PDB entry 6UD3 | electron microscopy, 3.50 A resolution | chains E and D of the 5 polymer chains in the assembly

[Chain E (and D)]
Protein: Glycine receptor subunit alphaZ1
Source organism: Danio rerio
Notes: chain D of this document is another copy of the same molecule, construct and numbering; everything in this record applies to it too
UniProt: O93430 (GLRA1_DANRE); residues 1-444 here = UniProt positions 1-444
Sequence (459 residues; each row starts with the number of its first residue):
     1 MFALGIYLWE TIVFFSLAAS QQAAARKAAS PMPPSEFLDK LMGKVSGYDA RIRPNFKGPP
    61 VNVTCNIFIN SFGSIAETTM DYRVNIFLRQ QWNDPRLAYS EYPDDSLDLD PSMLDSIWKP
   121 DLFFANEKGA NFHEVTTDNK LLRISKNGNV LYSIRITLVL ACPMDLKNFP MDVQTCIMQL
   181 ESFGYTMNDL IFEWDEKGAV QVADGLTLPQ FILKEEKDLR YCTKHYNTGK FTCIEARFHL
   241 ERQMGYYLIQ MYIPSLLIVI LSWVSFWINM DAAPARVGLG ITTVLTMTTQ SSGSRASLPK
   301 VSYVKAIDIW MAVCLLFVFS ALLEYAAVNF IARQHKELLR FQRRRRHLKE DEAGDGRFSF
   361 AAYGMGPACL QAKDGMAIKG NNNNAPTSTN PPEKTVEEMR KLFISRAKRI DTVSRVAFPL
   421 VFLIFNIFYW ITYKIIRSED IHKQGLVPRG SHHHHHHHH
Unresolved in the structure: 1-30, 340-398, 442-459
Construct notes: expression tag (445-459)
Small-molecule neighbours:
  - glycine (GLY), molecule 1: Arg89, Leu141, Ser153
  - glycine (GLY), molecule 2: Phe183, Tyr226, Asn227, Thr228, Phe231
  - N-acetylglucosamine (NAG; 2-acetamido-2-deoxy-beta-D-glucopyranose): Pro59, Pro60, Val61, Asn62
UniProt features mapped onto this chain:
  - binding site (glycine): Arg89, Ser153, Thr228
  - binding site (Zn(2+)): Glu216, Asp218, His239
  - binding site (strychnine): Tyr226 to Phe231
  - site: Leu285 (Important for obstruction of the ion pore in the closed conformation)
  - glycosylation: Asn62 (N-linked (GlcNAc...) asparagine)
What the authors report for this chain:
  - post-translational modification sites: Asn62

[How chain E and chain D interact]
Contacting residue pairs - 72 pairs, chain E then chain D:
  Ser35(E) - Asp49(D)
  Ser35(E) - Ile52(D)
  Leu38(E) - Arg51(D)
  Asn66(E) - Asn227(D)
  Phe68(E) - Tyr226(D)  hydrophobic
  Asn70(E) - Ala125(D)  hydrogen bond (side chain-backbone)
  Arg83(E) - Lys128(D)
  Phe87(E) - Phe183(D)  hydrophobic
  Arg89(E) - Asn227(D)
  Arg89(E) - Thr228(D)
  Asp104(E) - Lys57(D)  salt bridge
  Asp108(E) - Asp189(D)
  Asp110(E) - Arg51(D)
  Asp110(E) - Trp118(D)  hydrogen bond
  Met113(E) - Arg51(D)  hydrogen bond
  His133(E) - Glu127(D)  salt bridge
  His133(E) - Gly129(D)
  Glu134(E) - Ala130(D)
  Glu134(E) - Phe132(D)
  Val135(E) - Leu122(D)
  Val135(E) - Glu127(D)
  Val135(E) - Ile156(D)  hydrophobic
  Thr136(E) - Leu122(D)
  Thr136(E) - Phe132(D)
  Thr136(E) - Ile154(D)
  Thr137(E) - Asp121(D)  hydrogen bond
  Asn139(E) - Phe123(D)
  Asn139(E) - Phe183(D)
  Lys140(E) - Phe183(D)
  Leu141(E) - Phe183(D)
  Leu141(E) - Gly184(D)
  Arg143(E) - Thr228(D)  hydrogen bond (side chain-backbone)
  Leu151(E) - Thr228(D)
  Ser153(E) - Phe183(D)
  Arg155(E) - Phe123(D)
  Arg155(E) - Glu127(D)  salt bridge
  Gln201(E) - Asn227(D)
  Pro209(E) - Lys300(D)
  Gln210(E) - Lys300(D)
  Gln243(E) - Ser302(D)  hydrogen bond (backbone-side chain)
  Met244(E) - Ser302(D)
  Gly245(E) - Ser302(D)
  Tyr246(E) - Lys300(D)  hydrogen bond
  Tyr246(E) - Val301(D)
  Tyr246(E) - Ser302(D)
  Ile249(E) - Arg295(D)
  Ile249(E) - Val304(D)  hydrophobic
  Gln250(E) - Arg295(D)
  Leu257(E) - Leu315(D)  hydrophobic
  Ile258(E) - Leu285(D)  hydrophobic
  Ile260(E) - Phe319(D)  hydrophobic
  Leu261(E) - Phe319(D)  hydrophobic
  Leu261(E) - Leu322(D)  hydrophobic
  Val264(E) - Leu323(D)  hydrophobic
  Val264(E) - Ala326(D)  hydrophobic
  Trp267(E) - Ala326(D)
  Trp267(E) - Phe330(D)  hydrophobic
  Ile268(E) - Val277(D)  hydrophobic
  Ile268(E) - Leu322(D)  hydrophobic
  Ile268(E) - Tyr325(D)  hydrophobic
  Ile268(E) - Ala326(D)  hydrophobic
  Ile268(E) - Asn329(D)  hydrogen bond (backbone-side chain)
  Asn269(E) - Val277(D)
  Asn269(E) - Tyr325(D)
  Asn269(E) - Asn329(D)  hydrogen bond
  Met270(E) - Arg333(D)
  Ala275(E) - Val277(D)  hydrophobic
  Leu279(E) - Ile281(D)  hydrophobic
  Thr282(E) - Leu285(D)
  Thr286(E) - Leu285(D)
  Ser297(E) - Lys300(D)
  Lys408(E) - Glu337(D)  salt bridge
Other interface residues (no listed pair), chain E (55 interface residues in all): Pro34, Asp39, Asn85, Pro111, Lys197, Tyr247, Asp271
Other interface residues (no listed pair), chain D (51 interface residues in all): Phe56, Met80, Leu88, Lys119, Pro120, Phe124, Thr186, Phe231, Pro274, Val284, Lys336

[Overview]
Chain E and chain D form an interface of 55 and 51 residues respectively; the contacts include 9 hydrogen
bonds and 4 salt bridges. Polar contacts include Asp104(E)-Lys57(D), His133(E)-Glu127(D) and
Arg155(E)-Glu127(D). Ligands of chain E: glycine and N-acetylglucosamine. The paper reports a modification
site at Asn62(E).
Chain E and chain D are both Glycine receptor subunit alphaZ1 (Danio rerio); the structure, Full length
Glycine receptor reconstituted in lipid nanodisc in Gly/PTX-bound open/blocked conformation, was determined by
electron microscopy together with 6UBS, 6UBT, 6VM0, 6VM2 and 6VM3 from the same study.
